PDB entry 5ZBA | X-ray diffraction, 3.50 A resolution | chains A and D of the 4 polymer chains in the assembly

[Chain A]
Protein: DNA damage response protein Rtt109, putative
From: Neosartorya fumigata (strain ATCC MYA-4609 / Af293 / CBS 101355 / FGSC A1100)
UniProtKB: Q4WUS9 (Q4WUS9_ASPFU); residue numbers follow UniProt; this construct covers 1-543
Chain sequence (544 residues; numbered 0 to 543; the number before each row is that of its first residue; numbering starts at 0):
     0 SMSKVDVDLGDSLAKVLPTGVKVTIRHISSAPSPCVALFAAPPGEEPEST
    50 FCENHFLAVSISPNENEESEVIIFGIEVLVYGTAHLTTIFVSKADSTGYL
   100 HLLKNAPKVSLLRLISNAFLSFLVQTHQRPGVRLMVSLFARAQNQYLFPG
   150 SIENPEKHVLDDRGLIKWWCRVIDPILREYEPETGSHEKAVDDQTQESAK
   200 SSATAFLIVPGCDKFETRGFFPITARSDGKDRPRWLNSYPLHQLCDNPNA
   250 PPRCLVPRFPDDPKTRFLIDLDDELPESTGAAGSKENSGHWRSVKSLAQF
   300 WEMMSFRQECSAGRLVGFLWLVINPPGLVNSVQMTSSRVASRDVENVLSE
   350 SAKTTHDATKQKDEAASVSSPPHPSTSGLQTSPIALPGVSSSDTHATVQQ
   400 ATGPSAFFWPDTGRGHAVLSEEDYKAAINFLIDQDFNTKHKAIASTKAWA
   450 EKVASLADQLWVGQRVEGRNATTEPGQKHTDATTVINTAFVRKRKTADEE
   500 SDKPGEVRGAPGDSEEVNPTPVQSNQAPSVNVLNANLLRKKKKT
Disordered / not traced: 0-6, 184-198, 276-285, 326-405, 472-543
Disulfides: Cys34-Cys51
Modified positions: Lys263 (N(6)-acetyllysine; ALY)
Sequence notes: expression tag (0)
Small-molecule neighbours: coenzyme A (COA): Phe73, Ala93, Asp94, Ser95, Val108, Ser109, Leu110, Leu111, Arg112, Phe138, Ala139, Arg140, Ala141, Gln142, Asn143, Tyr145, Glu155, Lys156, His157, Val158, Leu159, Leu164, Trp167, Trp168, Arg170
From the paper describing this entry:
  - binding site for coenzyme A: Tyr145, Trp168
  - catalytic residues: Tyr145, Trp168
  - contacts within the chain: Asp261-Lys263 (hydrogen bond)
  - post-translational modification sites: Lys263
  - mutagenesis - R265E/R306E: abolished catalytic activity
  - conformationally variable residues (loop rearrangement): Gln142 to Gly149

[Chain D]
Protein: Histone H4
From: Saccharomyces cerevisiae (strain ATCC 204508 / S288c)
UniProtKB: P02309 (H4_YEAST); residues 0-102 here correspond to UniProt positions 1-103 (UniProt number = residue number + 1)
Chain sequence (103 residues; row label = number of the first residue in the row; numbering starts at 0):
     0 MSGRGKGGKGLGKGGAKRHRKILRDNIQGITKPAIRRLARRGGVKRISGL
    50 IYEEVRAVLKSFLESVIRDSVTYTEHAKRKTVTSLDVVYALKRQGRTLYG
   100 FGG
Disordered / not traced: 0-20, 102
UniProt features mapped onto this chain:
  - DNA-binding region: Lys16 to Lys20
  - modified residue: Lys5 (N6-acetyl-N6-methyllysine), Lys8 (N6-acetyllysine), Lys12 (N6-acetyl-N6-methyllysine), Lys16 (N6-acetyllysine), Lys31 (N6-succinyllysine), Arg55 (Omega-N-methylarginine), Ser60 (Phosphoserine), Ser64 (Phosphoserine), Lys77 (N6-succinyllysine), Lys79 (N6-acetyllysine), Lys91 (N6-glutaryllysine)

[Chain A / chain D interface]
Contacting residue pairs (22; chain A residue first):
  Arg162(A) - Leu97(D)
  Arg162(A) - Tyr98(D)  hydrogen bond (side chain-backbone)
  Arg162(A) - Phe100(D)  hydrogen bond (side chain-backbone)
  Arg162(A) - Gly101(D)
  Gly210(A) - Arg95(D)  hydrogen bond (backbone-side chain)
  Cys211(A) - Arg95(D)  hydrogen bond
  Glu215(A) - Arg95(D)  salt bridge
  Ser292(A) - Ser83(D)
  Ser292(A) - Leu84(D)
  Glu301(A) - Val87(D)
  Glu301(A) - Tyr88(D)
  Glu301(A) - Lys91(D)  salt bridge
  Met302(A) - Ser83(D)
  Met302(A) - Val87(D)  hydrophobic
  Phe305(A) - Val87(D)  hydrophobic
  Phe305(A) - Lys91(D)
  Gln307(A) - Arg40(D)  hydrogen bond
  Gly312(A) - Thr96(D)
  Gly312(A) - Leu97(D)
  Gly312(A) - Tyr98(D)
  Arg313(A) - Leu97(D)
  Leu314(A) - Leu97(D)  hydrophobic
Also at the interface, not in a pair above, chain A (14 interface residues in all): Asp161, Gln298
Also at the interface, not in a pair above, chain D (14 interface residues in all): Leu90, Gly99
From the paper, about this interface:
  - residue pairs: Glu215(A)-Arg95(D)

[Summary]
Chain A and chain D each contribute 14 residues to their interface, with 5 hydrogen bonds and 2 salt bridges.
Polar contacts include Glu215(A)-Arg95(D), Glu301(A)-Lys91(D) and Arg162(A)-Tyr98(D). The authors report a
contact between Glu215(A) and Arg95(D). Ligands of chain A: coenzyme A. From the paper: catalytic residues
Tyr145(A) and Trp168(A); R265E/R306E of chain A abolish catalytic activity.
Chain A is DNA damage response protein Rtt109, putative (Neosartorya fumigata (strain ATCC MYA-4609 / Af293 /
CBS 101355 / FGSC A1100)) and chain D is Histone H4 (Saccharomyces cerevisiae (strain ATCC 204508 / S288c));
the structure, Crystal structure of Rtt109-Asf1-H3-H4-CoA complex, was determined by X-ray diffraction
together with 5ZB9 and 5ZBB from the same study.
